Entry 6H39 (X-ray diffraction, 2.50 A resolution); this record covers chains B and C of the 28 polymer chains in the assembly.

== Chain B ==
Protein: Proteasome subunit alpha type-3
Source organism: Saccharomyces cerevisiae (strain ATCC 204508 / S288c)
Notes: EC 3.4.25.1
Reference sequence: P23638 (PSA3_YEAST); residues 0-257 here correspond to UniProt positions 1-258 (UniProt number = residue number + 1)
Amino-acid sequence (258 residues; row label = number of the first residue in the row; numbering starts at 0):
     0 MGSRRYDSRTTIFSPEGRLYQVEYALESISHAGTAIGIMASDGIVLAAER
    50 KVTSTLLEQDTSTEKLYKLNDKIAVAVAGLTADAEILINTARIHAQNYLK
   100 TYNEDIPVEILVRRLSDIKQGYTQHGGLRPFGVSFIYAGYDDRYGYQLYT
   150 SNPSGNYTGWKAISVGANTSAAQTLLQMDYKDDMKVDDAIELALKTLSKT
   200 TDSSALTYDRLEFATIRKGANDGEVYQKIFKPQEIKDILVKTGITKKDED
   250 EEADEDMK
Disordered / not traced: 0, 245-257
Swiss-Prot annotation at these positions:
  - cross-link (Glycyl lysine isopeptide (Lys-Gly)): Lys99 (interchain with G-Cter in ubiquitin), Lys198 (interchain with G-Cter in ubiquitin), Lys230 (interchain with G-Cter in ubiquitin)

== Chain C ==
Protein: Proteasome subunit alpha type-4
Source organism: Saccharomyces cerevisiae (strain ATCC 204508 / S288c)
Notes: EC 3.4.25.1
Reference sequence: P40303 (PSA4_YEAST); residues -1 to 252 here correspond to UniProt positions 1-254 (UniProt number = residue number + 2)
Amino-acid sequence (254 residues; each row starts with the number of its first residue; numbers below 1 keep their minus sign (Met-1 is residue -1)):
    -1 MSGYDRALSIFSPDGHIFQVEYALEAVKRGTCAVGVKGKNCVVLGCERRS
    49 TLKLQDTRITPSKVSKIDSHVVLSFSGLNADSRILIEKARVEAQSHRLTL
    99 EDPVTVEYLTRYVAGVQQRYTQSGGVRPFGVSTLIAGFDPRDDEPKLYQT
   149 EPSGIYSSWSAQTIGRNSKTVREFLEKNYDRKEPPATVEECVKLTVRSLL
   199 EVVQTGAKNIEITVVKPDSDIVALSSEEINQYVTQIEQEKQEQQEQDKKK
   249 KSNH
Disordered / not traced: -1 to 0, 241-252
Swiss-Prot annotation at these positions:
  - modified residue: Thr58 (Phosphothreonine)

== How chain B and chain C interact ==
Residue-residue contacts - 74 pairs, chain B then chain C:
  Arg3(B) with Arg4(C)
  Asp6(B) with Tyr2(C), hydrogen bond; Arg4(C), salt bridge
  Arg8(B) with Arg4(C)
  Thr10(B) with Leu6(C); Arg125(C)
  Ile11(B) with Leu6(C), hydrophobic; Gln17(C)
  Phe12(B) with Gln17(C), hydrogen bond (backbone-side chain); Tyr20(C), hydrophobic; Ala21(C), hydrophobic; Leu76(C), hydrophobic; Arg125(C); Pro126(C); Gly128(C)
  Ser13(B) with Tyr20(C)
  Pro14(B) with Tyr20(C), hydrophobic; Glu23(C)
  Glu15(B) with Glu23(C); Arg27(C), hydrogen bond (backbone-side chain)
  Gly16(B) with Tyr20(C); Glu23(C); Ala24(C); Arg27(C)
  Arg17(B) with Arg27(C)
  Leu18(B) with Arg125(C)
  Met38(B) with Asp54(C); Arg56(C)
  Arg112(B) with Arg81(C)
  Ser115(B) with Arg81(C), hydrogen bond (backbone-side chain)
  Asp116(B) with Arg81(C), salt bridge; Ile82(C)
  Gln119(B) with Ala78(C); Asp79(C); Ile82(C)
  Thr122(B) with Arg125(C), hydrogen bond (backbone-side chain)
  Gln123(B) with Tyr118(C); Gly123(C); Val124(C); Arg125(C), hydrogen bond (backbone-backbone); Pro126(C); Phe127(C)
  His124(B) with Gly123(C); Val124(C)
  Gly125(B) with Tyr2(C); Gly123(C)
  Gly126(B) with Tyr2(C)
  Tyr143(B) with Arg56(C), hydrogen bond (backbone-side chain); Ile57(C), hydrophobic
  Tyr145(B) with Arg56(C), hydrogen bond (backbone-side chain)
  Gln146(B) with Ile57(C)
  Leu147(B) with Ile57(C)
  Tyr148(B) with Ile57(C)
  Ser153(B) with Ala78(C)
  Gly154(B) with Ala78(C); Arg81(C), hydrogen bond (backbone-side chain)
  Asn155(B) with Asn77(C); Ala78(C)
  Tyr156(B) with Pro59(C), hydrophobic; Arg81(C)
  Gly158(B) with Gln53(C); Asp54(C), hydrogen bond (backbone-backbone); Thr58(C), hydrogen bond (backbone-side chain)
  Trp159(B) with Lys51(C); Leu52(C); Gln53(C); Asp54(C)
  Lys160(B) with Leu52(C), hydrogen bond (backbone-backbone); Gln53(C); Asp54(C)
  Ala161(B) with Leu52(C)
  Leu175(B) with Leu52(C)
  Gln176(B) with Lys51(C); Leu52(C)
Other interface residues (no listed pair), chain B (40 interface residues in all): Thr157, Gln172, Tyr179
Other interface residues (no listed pair), chain C (31 interface residues in all): Leu50

== In short ==
40 residues of chain B face 31 of chain C across their interface; the contacts include 12 hydrogen bonds and 2
salt bridges. Polar pairs include Asp6(B)-Arg4(C), Asp116(B)-Arg81(C) and Asp6(B)-Tyr2(C).
Chain B is Proteasome subunit alpha type-3 and chain C is Proteasome subunit alpha type-4, both from
Saccharomyces cerevisiae (strain ATCC 204508 / S288c); the structure, Yeast 20S proteasome in complex with the
peptidic non-covalent binding inhibitor RTS-V5, was determined by X-ray diffraction (same publication as
6CW8).
